PDB entry 6A5Z | X-ray diffraction, 2.95 A resolution | chains A and D of the 4 polymer chains in the assembly

[Chain A]
Name: Bile acid receptor
Organism: Homo sapiens
Notes: fragment: ligand binding domain
Reference sequence: Q96RI1 (NR1H4_HUMAN); residues 244-472 here correspond to UniProt positions 258-486 (UniProt number = residue number + 14)
Sequence (229 residues; each row starts with the number of its first residue):
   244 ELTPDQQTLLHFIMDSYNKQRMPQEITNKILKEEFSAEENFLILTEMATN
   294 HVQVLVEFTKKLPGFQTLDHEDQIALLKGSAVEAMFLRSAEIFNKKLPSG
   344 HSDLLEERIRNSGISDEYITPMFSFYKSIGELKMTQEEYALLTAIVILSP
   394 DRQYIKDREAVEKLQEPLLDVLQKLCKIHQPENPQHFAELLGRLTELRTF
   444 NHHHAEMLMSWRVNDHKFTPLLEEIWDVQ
Unresolved in the structure: 339-344, 458-459, 472
Sequence notes: engineered mutation Glu432 (Cys446 in Q96RI1), Glu466 (Cys480 in Q96RI1)
Small-molecule neighbours: 9R3 (2-[(1R,5S)-9-[[3-[2,6-bis(chloranyl)phenyl]-5-cyclopropyl-1,2-oxazol-4-yl]methoxy]-3-azabicyclo[3.3.1]nonan-3-yl]-1,3-benzothiazole-6-carboxylic acid): Met265, Phe284, Leu287, Thr288, Met290, Ala291, His294, Met328, Phe329, Arg331, Ser332, Ile335, Leu348, Ile352, Ile357, Met365, Tyr369, His447, Met450, Leu451, Trp454, Phe461, Leu465, Trp469
Curated features (UniProtKB/Swiss-Prot):
  - binding site (chenodeoxycholate): Arg331, Tyr361, Tyr369, His447
  - modified residue: Thr442 (Phosphothreonine)
  - cross-link: Lys275 (Glycyl lysine isopeptide (Lys-Gly) (interchain with G-Cter in SUMO1))
From the paper describing this entry:
  - binding site for 9R3: Arg331
  - conformationally variable residues: Arg441, Asn444, His445, His447, Leu451, Trp454, His459, Leu465, Trp469
  - mutagenesis - H445A: decreased signaling in response to 9cRA and GW4064
  - mutagenesis - R441A, R455S: decreased signaling in response to the two receptor agonists

[Chain D]
Name: Retinoic acid receptor RXR-alpha
Organism: Homo sapiens
Notes: fragment: ligand binding domain
Reference sequence: P19793 (RXRA_HUMAN); residues 225-462 here = UniProt positions 225-462
Sequence (238 residues; row label = number of the first residue in the row):
   225 SANEDMPVERILEAELAVEPKTETYVEANMGLNPSSPNDPVTNICQAADK
   275 QLFTLVEWAKRIPHFSELPLDDQVILLRAGWNELLIASFSHRSIAVKDGI
   325 LLATGLHVHRNSAHSAGVGAIFDRVLTELVSKMRDMQMDKTELGCLRAIV
   375 LFNPDSKGLSNPAEVEALREKVYASLEAYCKHKYPEQPGRFAKLLLRLPA
   425 LRSIGLKCLEHLFFFKLIGDTPIDTFLMEMLEAPHQMT
Unresolved in the structure: 225-227, 245-261, 457-462
Small-molecule neighbours: (9cis)-retinoic acid (9CR): Val265, Ile268, Ala271, Ala272, Gln275, Trp305, Asn306, Leu309, Ile310, Phe313, Arg316, Leu325, Leu326, Ala327, Val342, Ile345, Cys432, His435, Leu436, Phe439
Curated features (UniProtKB/Swiss-Prot):
  - region: Arg348 to Gly368 (Required for nuclear export)
  - binding site (9-cis-retinoate): Arg316, Ala327
  - binding site (all-trans-retinoate): Arg316, Ala327
  - modified residue (Phosphoserine): Ser259, Ser260
  - mutagenesis: Val280 (V280A: Abolished ubiquitination and degradation by UBR5), Glu352 to Thr462 (No impact on acetylation by EP300), Met357 to Met360 (Abolishes nuclear export), Leu418 to Leu430 (Abolishes nuclear localization), Glu434 (E434N/Q/K/A: As a heterodimer with NR1H4, impairs interaction with coactivator NCOA1. Impairs transcriptional activity)
From the paper describing this entry:
  - mutagenesis - E434A: decreased signaling in response to 9cRA and GW4064

[Chain A / chain D interface]
Pairs across the interface (38):
  Asp394(A) with Glu352(D); Arg421(D), salt bridge; Ala424(D)
  Gln396(A) with Arg348(D)
  Arg401(A) with Glu352(D), salt bridge
  Glu405(A) with Lys356(D), salt bridge; Lys417(D), salt bridge
  Leu412(A) with Leu420(D), hydrophobic
  Gln416(A) with Glu401(D)
  Pro427(A) with Glu401(D)
  Gln428(A) with Glu394(D); Tyr397(D), hydrogen bond (side chain-backbone); Ala398(D); Glu401(D), hydrogen bond; Phe415(D)
  Phe430(A) with Ala416(D), hydrophobic
  Ala431(A) with Tyr397(D); Phe415(D), hydrophobic; Leu419(D), hydrophobic
  Glu432(A) with Glu394(D)
  Gly435(A) with Tyr397(D)
  Arg436(A) with Asp379(D), salt bridge
  Leu437(A) with Leu420(D), hydrophobic; Pro423(D)
  Thr438(A) with Leu422(D); Pro423(D); Arg426(D)
  Glu439(A) with Asp379(D); Arg426(D), salt bridge
  Arg441(A) with Pro423(D), hydrogen bond (side chain-backbone); Ala424(D); Arg426(D); Ser427(D), hydrogen bond
  Thr442(A) with Arg426(D); Leu430(D)
  His445(A) with Leu430(D); Lys431(D); Glu434(D), salt bridge
Other interface residues (no listed pair), chain A (22 interface residues in all): Ser371, Glu409, Leu434
Other interface residues (no listed pair), chain D (24 interface residues in all): Glu390, Pro412
Interface features reported in the paper:
  - specific contacts: Arg441(A)-Ser427(D) (hydrogen bond), His445(A)-Glu434(D) (hydrogen bond)

[In short]
22 residues of chain A and 24 residues of chain D are in contact; the contacts include 4 hydrogen bonds and 7
salt bridges. Polar contacts include Asp394(A)-Arg421(D), Arg401(A)-Glu352(D) and Glu405(A)-Lys356(D). The
authors report hydrogen bonds between Arg441(A) and Ser427(D) and His445(A) and Glu434(D). The paper reports a
binding site for 9R3 at Arg331(A); R441A and R455S of chain A reduce signaling in response to the two receptor
agonists; 4 substitutions were tested in all.
Chain A is Bile acid receptor and chain D is Retinoic acid receptor RXR-alpha, both from Homo sapiens; the
structure, Crystal structure of human FXR/RXR-LBD heterodimer bound to HNC180 and 9cRA and SRC1, was
determined by X-ray diffraction, deposited together with 6A5W, 6A5X, 6A5Y and 6A60.
